PDB entry 4X0T | X-ray diffraction, 2.40 A resolution | chains C and D of the 4 polymer chains in the assembly

Chain C (and D):
Protein: Alpha-aminoadipic semialdehyde dehydrogenase
Source organism: Homo sapiens
Notes: EC 1.2.1.31, 1.2.1.3, 1.2.1.8; chain D of this document is another copy of the same molecule, construct and numbering; everything in this record applies to it too
Reference sequence: P49419 (AL7A1_HUMAN); residues 1-511 here correspond to UniProt positions 29-539 (UniProt number = residue number + 28)
Chain sequence (513 residues; numbered -1 to 511; the number before each row is that of its first residue; numbers below 1 keep their minus sign (Gly-1 is residue -1)):
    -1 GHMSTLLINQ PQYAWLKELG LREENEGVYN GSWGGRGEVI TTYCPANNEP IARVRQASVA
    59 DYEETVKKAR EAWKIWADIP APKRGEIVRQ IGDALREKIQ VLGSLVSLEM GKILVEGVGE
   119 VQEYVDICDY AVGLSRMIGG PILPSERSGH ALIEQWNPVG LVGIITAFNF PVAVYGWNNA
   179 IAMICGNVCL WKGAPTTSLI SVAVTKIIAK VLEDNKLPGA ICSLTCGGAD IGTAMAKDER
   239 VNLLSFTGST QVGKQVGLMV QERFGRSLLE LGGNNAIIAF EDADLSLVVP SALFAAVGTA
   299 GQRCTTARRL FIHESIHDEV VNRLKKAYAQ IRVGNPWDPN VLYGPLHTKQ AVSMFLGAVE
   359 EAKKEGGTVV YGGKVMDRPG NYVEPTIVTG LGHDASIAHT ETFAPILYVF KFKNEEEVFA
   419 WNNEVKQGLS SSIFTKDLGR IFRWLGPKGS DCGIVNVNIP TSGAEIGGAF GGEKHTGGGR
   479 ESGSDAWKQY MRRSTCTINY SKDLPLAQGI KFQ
Not modelled in the structure: -1 to 2, 511 (chain D: -1 to 2)
Differences from the reference sequence: expression tag (-1 to 0)
Covalent attachments: 4-(diethylamino)benzaldehyde (3W9) linked to Cys302
Ligand contacts:
  - 4-(diethylamino)benzaldehyde (3W9): Glu121, Asn167, Phe168, Ala171, Val172, Trp175, Arg301, Thr303, Phe468, Glu479
  - NAD (nicotinamide-adenine-dinucleotide): Ile163, Thr164, Ala165, Phe166, Asn167, Lys190, Gly191, Ala192, Pro193, Gly226, Ala227, Gly230, Thr231, Phe244, Thr245, Gly246, Ser247, Val250, Val254, Glu268, Leu269, Gly270, Gly271, Glu399, Phe401, Leu427, Phe468, Thr474

Interface between chain C and chain D:
Contacting residue pairs - 154 pairs, chain C then chain D:
  Trp71(C) - Pro445(D)
  Trp71(C) - Lys446(D)
  Lys72(C) - Lys446(D)  hydrogen bond (backbone-side chain)
  Ala75(C) - Pro445(D)
  Asp76(C) - Lys446(D)  salt bridge
  Leu141(C) - Gly465(D)
  Leu141(C) - Gly466(D)
  Ser143(C) - Glu463(D)  hydrogen bond
  Glu144(C) - Glu463(D)  hydrogen bond (backbone-side chain)
  Arg145(C) - Gly461(D)
  Arg145(C) - Ala462(D)
  Arg145(C) - Glu463(D)  salt bridge
  Leu150(C) - Glu463(D)
  Ile151(C) - Leu443(D)  hydrophobic
  Glu152(C) - Ser482(D)  hydrogen bond
  Gln153(C) - Leu443(D)  hydrogen bond (side chain-backbone)
  Asn155(C) - Leu443(D)  hydrogen bond (side chain-backbone)
  Asn155(C) - Gly444(D)
  Asn155(C) - Pro445(D)
  Thr248(C) - Phe262(D)
  Lys252(C) - Glu260(D)  salt bridge
  Lys252(C) - Phe262(D)
  Gly255(C) - Gln259(D)
  Leu256(C) - Leu256(D)
  Leu256(C) - Glu260(D)
  Gln259(C) - Gly255(D)
  Gln259(C) - Leu267(D)
  Glu260(C) - Lys252(D)  salt bridge
  Glu260(C) - Leu256(D)
  Phe262(C) - Thr248(D)
  Phe262(C) - Lys252(D)
  Phe262(C) - Leu269(D)  hydrophobic
  Phe262(C) - Lys472(D)
  Phe262(C) - His473(D)
  Arg264(C) - Glu471(D)  salt bridge
  Leu267(C) - Gln259(D)
  Leu269(C) - Phe262(D)  hydrophobic
  Ser284(C) - Leu502(D)
  Ser284(C) - Gln511(D)  hydrogen bond
  Leu285(C) - Asn497(D)
  Leu285(C) - Pro503(D)
  Val287(C) - Phe510(D)  hydrophobic
  Pro288(C) - Pro503(D)  hydrophobic
  Pro288(C) - Phe510(D)  hydrophobic
  Leu291(C) - Ile508(D)  hydrophobic
  Leu291(C) - Phe510(D)  hydrophobic
  Phe292(C) - Leu504(D)
  Phe292(C) - Ala505(D)
  Phe292(C) - Gln506(D)
  Arg321(C) - Gln511(D)
  Ala325(C) - Phe510(D)  hydrophobic
  Gln328(C) - Ile508(D)
  Gln328(C) - Lys509(D)  hydrogen bond (side chain-backbone)
  Arg330(C) - Gln506(D)  hydrogen bond (side chain-backbone)
  Arg330(C) - Gly507(D)  hydrogen bond (side chain-backbone)
  Leu340(C) - Gln506(D)
  Leu340(C) - Ile508(D)  hydrophobic
  Leu443(C) - Ile151(D)  hydrophobic
  Leu443(C) - Gln153(D)  hydrogen bond (backbone-side chain)
  Leu443(C) - Asn155(D)  hydrogen bond (backbone-side chain)
  Leu443(C) - Cys494(D)  hydrophobic
  Leu443(C) - Ile496(D)  hydrophobic
  Gly444(C) - Asn155(D)
  Gly444(C) - Arg490(D)
  Pro445(C) - Trp71(D)
  Pro445(C) - Ala75(D)
  Pro445(C) - Asn155(D)
  Lys446(C) - Trp71(D)
  Lys446(C) - Lys72(D)  hydrogen bond (side chain-backbone)
  Lys446(C) - Asp76(D)  salt bridge
  Ser448(C) - Arg490(D)  hydrogen bond (backbone-side chain)
  Asp449(C) - Arg490(D)
  Cys450(C) - Arg490(D)
  Cys450(C) - Ser492(D)
  Gly451(C) - Arg491(D)
  Gly451(C) - Ser492(D)
  Gly451(C) - Thr493(D)  hydrogen bond (backbone-backbone)
  Ile452(C) - Thr493(D)
  Val453(C) - Ser492(D)
  Val453(C) - Thr493(D)  hydrogen bond (backbone-backbone)
  Val453(C) - Cys494(D)
  Val453(C) - Thr495(D)
  Asn454(C) - Thr495(D)  hydrogen bond (side chain-backbone)
  Val455(C) - Thr495(D)  hydrogen bond (backbone-backbone)
  Val455(C) - Ile496(D)
  Val455(C) - Asn497(D)  hydrogen bond (backbone-backbone)
  Asn456(C) - Asn497(D)  hydrogen bond (backbone-side chain)
  Ile457(C) - His148(D)
  Ile457(C) - Thr495(D)
  Gly461(C) - Arg145(D)
  Gly461(C) - Thr495(D)
  Ala462(C) - Arg145(D)  hydrogen bond (backbone-side chain)
  Glu463(C) - Pro142(D)
  Glu463(C) - Ser143(D)  hydrogen bond
  Glu463(C) - Glu144(D)  hydrogen bond (side chain-backbone)
  Glu463(C) - Arg145(D)  salt bridge
  Glu463(C) - Leu150(D)
  Gly465(C) - Leu141(D)
  Gly466(C) - Thr493(D)
  Ala467(C) - Arg491(D)
  Ala467(C) - Thr493(D)  hydrogen bond (backbone-side chain)
  Glu471(C) - Arg264(D)  salt bridge
  Lys472(C) - Phe262(D)
  His473(C) - Phe262(D)
  Arg478(C) - Arg491(D)  hydrogen bond (side chain-backbone)
  Ser482(C) - Glu152(D)  hydrogen bond
  Ser482(C) - Arg491(D)
  Asp483(C) - Asp483(D)
  Asp483(C) - Lys486(D)  salt bridge
  Asp483(C) - Arg491(D)  salt bridge
  Lys486(C) - Asp483(D)  salt bridge
  Arg490(C) - Gly444(D)
  Arg490(C) - Pro445(D)
  Arg490(C) - Ser448(D)  hydrogen bond (side chain-backbone)
  Arg490(C) - Asp449(D)
  Arg491(C) - Gly451(D)
  Arg491(C) - Ala467(D)
  Arg491(C) - Arg478(D)  hydrogen bond (backbone-side chain)
  Arg491(C) - Ser482(D)  hydrogen bond
  Arg491(C) - Asp483(D)  salt bridge
  Ser492(C) - Cys450(D)
  Ser492(C) - Gly451(D)
  Ser492(C) - Val453(D)
  Thr493(C) - Gly451(D)  hydrogen bond (backbone-backbone)
  Thr493(C) - Ile452(D)
  Thr493(C) - Val453(D)  hydrogen bond (backbone-backbone)
  Thr493(C) - Asn454(D)
  Thr493(C) - Gly466(D)
  Thr493(C) - Ala467(D)  hydrogen bond (side chain-backbone)
  Cys494(C) - Leu443(D)  hydrophobic
  Cys494(C) - Val453(D)
  Thr495(C) - Val453(D)
  Thr495(C) - Asn454(D)  hydrogen bond (backbone-side chain)
  Thr495(C) - Val455(D)  hydrogen bond (backbone-backbone)
  Ile496(C) - Leu443(D)  hydrophobic
  Ile496(C) - Val455(D)  hydrophobic
  Asn497(C) - Leu285(D)
  Asn497(C) - Val455(D)  hydrogen bond (backbone-backbone)
  Asn497(C) - Asn456(D)  hydrogen bond (side chain-backbone)
  Asp501(C) - Leu285(D)
  Leu502(C) - Ser284(D)
  Leu502(C) - Leu285(D)  hydrophobic
  Pro503(C) - Leu285(D)
  Pro503(C) - Ser289(D)
  Leu504(C) - Phe292(D)
  Ala505(C) - Phe292(D)
  Gln506(C) - Phe292(D)
  Ile508(C) - Ala325(D)
  Ile508(C) - Gln328(D)
  Lys509(C) - Gln328(D)  hydrogen bond (backbone-side chain)
  Phe510(C) - Val287(D)  hydrophobic
  Phe510(C) - Pro288(D)  hydrophobic
  Phe510(C) - Arg321(D)  hydrogen bond (backbone-side chain)
  Phe510(C) - Ala325(D)  hydrophobic
Also at the interface, not in a pair above, chain C (86 interface residues in all): Pro139, Pro142, Pro156, Asp282, Ser289, Ile439, Ser460, Gly507
Also at the interface, not in a pair above, chain D (84 interface residues in all): Pro139, Pro156, Arg261, Leu291, Ile329, Asp501

Overview:
86 residues of chain C face 84 of chain D across their interface; the contacts include 38 hydrogen bonds and
12 salt bridges. Polar contacts include Asp76(C)-Lys446(D), Arg145(C)-Glu463(D) and Lys252(C)-Glu260(D). Chain
C binds NAD. 4-(diethylamino)benzaldehyde is covalently linked to Cys302(C).
Both chains are Alpha-aminoadipic semialdehyde dehydrogenase (Homo sapiens). Entry 4X0T (Structure ALDH7A1
inactivated by 4-diethylaminobenzaldehyde and complexed with NAD+) was determined by X-ray diffraction,
deposited together with 4X0U.
